Entry 6OAB (electron microscopy, 3.60 A resolution); this record covers chains B and H of the 6 polymer chains in the assembly.

# Chain B
Molecule: Cell division control protein 48
Organism: Saccharomyces cerevisiae
Notes: EC 3.6.4.6
UniProt: P25694 (CDC48_YEAST); numbering as in UniProt (aligned over 1-835)
Chain sequence (835 residues; numbered 1 to 835; the number before each row is that of its first residue):
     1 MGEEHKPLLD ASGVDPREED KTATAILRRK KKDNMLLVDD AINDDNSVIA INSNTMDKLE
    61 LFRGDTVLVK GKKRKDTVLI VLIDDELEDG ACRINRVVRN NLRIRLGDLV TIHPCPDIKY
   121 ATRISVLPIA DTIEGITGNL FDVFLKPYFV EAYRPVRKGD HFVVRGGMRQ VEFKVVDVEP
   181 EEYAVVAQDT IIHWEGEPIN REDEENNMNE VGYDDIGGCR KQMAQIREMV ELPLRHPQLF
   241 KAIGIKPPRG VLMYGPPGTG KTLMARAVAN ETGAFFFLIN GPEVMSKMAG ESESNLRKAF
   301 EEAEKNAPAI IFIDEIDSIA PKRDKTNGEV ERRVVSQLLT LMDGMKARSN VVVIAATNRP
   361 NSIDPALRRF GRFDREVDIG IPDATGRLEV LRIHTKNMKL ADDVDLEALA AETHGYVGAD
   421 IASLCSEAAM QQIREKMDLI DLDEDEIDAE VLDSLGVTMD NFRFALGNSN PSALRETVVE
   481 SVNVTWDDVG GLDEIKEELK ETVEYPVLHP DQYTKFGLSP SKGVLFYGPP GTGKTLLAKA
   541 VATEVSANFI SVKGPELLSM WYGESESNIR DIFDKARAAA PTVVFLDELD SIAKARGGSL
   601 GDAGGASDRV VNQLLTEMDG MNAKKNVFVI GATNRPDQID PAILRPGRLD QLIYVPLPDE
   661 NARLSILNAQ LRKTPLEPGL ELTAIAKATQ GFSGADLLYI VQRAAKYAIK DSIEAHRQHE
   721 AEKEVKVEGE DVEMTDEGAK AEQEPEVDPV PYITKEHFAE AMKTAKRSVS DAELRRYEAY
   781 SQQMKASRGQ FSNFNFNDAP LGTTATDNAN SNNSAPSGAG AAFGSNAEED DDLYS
Disordered / not traced: 1-208, 718-835
Swiss-Prot annotation at these positions:
  - binding site (ATP): Pro257 to Leu263, Asn358, His394, Gly531 to Leu536
  - modified residue: Ser472 (Phosphoserine), Ser519 (Phosphoserine), Thr735 (Phosphothreonine), Ser770 (Phosphoserine)
  - cross-link (Glycyl lysine isopeptide (Lys-Gly)): Lys305 (interchain with G-Cter in ubiquitin), Lys322 (interchain with G-Cter in ubiquitin), Lys346 (interchain with G-Cter in ubiquitin), Lys522 (interchain with G-Cter in ubiquitin), Lys539 (interchain with G-Cter in ubiquitin), Lys594 (interchain with G-Cter in ubiquitin), Lys673 (interchain with G-Cter in ubiquitin)
  - mutagenesis: Lys261 (K261A: Moderate reduction in growth rate; K261T: Probable loss of ATP binding. Complete loss of catalytic activity), Glu315 (E315A: Moderate reduction in growth rate; E315D: Severe loss of catalytic activity without affecting cooperativity between the 2 ATP-binding regions. Slight reduction in growth rate ...), Asn358 (N358A: Slight reduction in growth rate. Restores cell growth; when associated with Q-315), Arg369 (R369A: No effect on growth rate. Restores cell growth; when associated with Q-315), Pro471 (P471A/S: Restores cell growth; when associated with Q-315), Arg475 (R475H: Restores cell growth; when associated with Q-315), Lys534 (K534A/T: Severe loss of catalytic activity. Lethal), Glu588 (E588D: Moderate reduction in growth rate; E588Q: Lethal), Arg645 (R645A: Lethal)

# Chain H
Molecule: poly(alanine) substrate
Organism: Saccharomyces cerevisiae
Chain sequence (24 residues; each row starts with the number of its first residue):
     1 AAAAAAAAAA AAAAAAAAAA AAAA

# Interface between chain B and chain H
Residue-residue contacts - 13 pairs, chain B then chain H:
  Lys287(B) - Ala22(H)
  Met288(B) - Ala22(H)
  Met560(B) - Ala9(H)
  Trp561(B) - Ala9(H)
  Tyr562(B) - Ala9(H)
  Tyr562(B) - Ala10(H)  hydrophobic
  Leu600(B) - Ala2(H)
  Asp602(B) - Ala2(H)
  Asp602(B) - Ala3(H)  hydrogen bond (side chain-backbone)
  Asp602(B) - Ala5(H)
  Gly604(B) - Ala5(H)
  Gly604(B) - Ala6(H)
  Gly605(B) - Ala6(H)
Interface residues without a listed pair, chain B (12 interface residues in all): Ala289, Gly601, Ala603
Interface residues without a listed pair, chain H (10 interface residues in all): Ala4, Ala8, Ala21
Interface features reported in the paper:
  - interface residues, chain B: Met288(B), Trp561(B), Tyr562(B)

# Summary
Chain B and chain H form an interface of 12 and 10 residues respectively; the contacts include 1 hydrogen
bond. Its one hydrogen-bonded contact is Asp602(B)-Ala3(H). Curated annotation (UniProt) lists 15 ATP-binding
residues and 9 mutagenesis sites on chain B. The paper reports interface residues Met288(B), Trp561(B) and
Tyr562(B).
Chain B is Cell division control protein 48 and chain H is poly(alanine) substrate, both from Saccharomyces
cerevisiae; the structure, Cdc48-Npl4 complex processing poly-ubiquitinated substrate in the presence of
ADP-BeFx, state 2, was determined by electron microscopy.
